PDB entry 7W47 | X-ray diffraction, 3.00 A resolution | chains A and B

# Chain A
Molecule: Potassium-transporting ATPase alpha chain 1
From: Sus scrofa
Notes: EC 3.6.3.10
UniProt: P19156 (ATP4A_PIG); residues 0-1033 here correspond to UniProt positions 1-1034 (UniProt number = residue number + 1)
Chain sequence (1034 residues; row label = number of the first residue in the row; numbering starts at 0):
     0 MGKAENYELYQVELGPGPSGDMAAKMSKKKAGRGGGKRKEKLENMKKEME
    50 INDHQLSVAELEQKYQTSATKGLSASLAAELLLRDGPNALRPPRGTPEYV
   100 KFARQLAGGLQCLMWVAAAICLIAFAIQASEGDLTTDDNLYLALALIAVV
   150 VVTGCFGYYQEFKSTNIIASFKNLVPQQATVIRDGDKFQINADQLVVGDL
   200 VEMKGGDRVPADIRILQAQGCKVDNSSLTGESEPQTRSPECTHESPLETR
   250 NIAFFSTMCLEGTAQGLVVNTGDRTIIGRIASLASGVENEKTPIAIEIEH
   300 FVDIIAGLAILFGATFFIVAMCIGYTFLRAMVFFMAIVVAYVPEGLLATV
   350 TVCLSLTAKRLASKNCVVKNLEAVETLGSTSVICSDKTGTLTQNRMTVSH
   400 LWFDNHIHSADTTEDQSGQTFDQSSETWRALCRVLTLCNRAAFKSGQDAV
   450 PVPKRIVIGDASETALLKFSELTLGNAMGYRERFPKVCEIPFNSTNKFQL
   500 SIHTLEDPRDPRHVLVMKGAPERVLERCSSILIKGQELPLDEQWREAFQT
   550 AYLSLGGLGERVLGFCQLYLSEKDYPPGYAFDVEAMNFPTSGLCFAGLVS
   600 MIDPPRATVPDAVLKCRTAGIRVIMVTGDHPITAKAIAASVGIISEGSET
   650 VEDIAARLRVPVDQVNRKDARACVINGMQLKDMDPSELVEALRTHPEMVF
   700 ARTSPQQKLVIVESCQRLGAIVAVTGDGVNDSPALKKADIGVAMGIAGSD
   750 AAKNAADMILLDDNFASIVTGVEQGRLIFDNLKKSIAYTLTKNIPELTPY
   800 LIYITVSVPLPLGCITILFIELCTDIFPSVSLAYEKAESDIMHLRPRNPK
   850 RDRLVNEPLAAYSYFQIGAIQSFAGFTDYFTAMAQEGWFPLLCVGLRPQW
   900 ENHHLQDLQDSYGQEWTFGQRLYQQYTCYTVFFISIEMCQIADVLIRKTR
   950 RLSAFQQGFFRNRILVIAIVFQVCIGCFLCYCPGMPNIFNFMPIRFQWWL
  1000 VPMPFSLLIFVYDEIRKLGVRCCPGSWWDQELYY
Disordered / not traced: 0-46
Sequence notes: engineered mutation C220 (Arg221 in P19156), C593 (Ser594 in P19156), S1005 (Gly1006 in P19156)
Modified residues: D385 (aspartate beryllium trifluoride; BFD)
Curated features (UniProtKB/Swiss-Prot):
  - active site: D385 (4-aspartylphosphate intermediate)
  - binding site (K(+)): V338, A339, V341, E343, E795, E820
  - binding site (Mg(2+)): D385, T387, D726, D730
  - modified residue: Y6 (Phosphotyrosine), Y9 (Phosphotyrosine), S26 (Phosphoserine), S461 (Phosphoserine), S599 (Phosphoserine), S838 (Phosphoserine), S952 (Phosphoserine)
Ion coordination: rubidium ion site 1: D183, S408, T419; rubidium ion site 2: A339, V341, E343, E820; Mg2+: D385, T387, D726; rubidium ion site 3: L734, K735, A737, D756
Residues lining bound ligands: Tegoprazan (8BN): I119, C120, A123, Q127, T134, D137, N138, L141, V331, M334, A335, V338, A339, E795, L796, Y799, Y802, L809, L811, G812, C813, Y928

# Chain B
Molecule: Potassium-transporting ATPase subunit beta
From: Sus scrofa
UniProt: P18434 (ATP4B_PIG); residues 1-290 here = UniProt positions 1-290
Chain sequence (290 residues; numbered 1 to 290; the number before each row is that of its first residue):
     1 MAALQEKKSCSQRMEEFQRYCWNPDTGQMLGRTLSRWVWISLYYVAFYVV
    51 MSGIFALCIYVLMRTIDPYTPDYQDQLKSPGVTLRPDVYGEKGLDISYNV
   101 SDSTTWAGLAHTLHRFLAGYSPAAQEGSINCTSEKYFFQESFLAPNHTKF
   151 SCKFTADMLQNCSGRPDPTFGFAEGKPCFIIKMNRIVKFLPGNSTAPRVD
   201 CAFLDQPRDGPPLQVEYFPANGTYSLHYFPYYGKKAQPHYSNPLVAAKLL
   251 NVPRNRDVVIVCKILAEHVSFDNPHDPYEGKVEFKLKIQK
Disordered / not traced: 1-30
Disulfide bonds: C131-C152, C162-C178, C201-C262
Covalently attached groups: N-acetylglucosamine (NAG) linked to N99, N130, N161

# How chain A and chain B interact
Contacting residue pairs (73):
  A860(A) with Y44(B)
  Y861(A) with Y44(B)
  F864(A) with F47(B); Y48(B), hydrogen bond (backbone-side chain)
  Q865(A) with Y43(B); Y44(B), hydrogen bond; F47(B)
  A868(A) with Y48(B), hydrophobic
  I869(A) with F47(B), hydrophobic
  F872(A) with M51(B), hydrophobic; S52(B); F55(B), hydrophobic
  F875(A) with F55(B), hydrophobic
  T876(A) with F55(B)
  F879(A) with F55(B), hydrophobic; L62(B)
  T880(A) with L62(B)
  Q884(A) with D72(B); Y73(B), hydrogen bond (backbone-backbone)
  E885(A) with Y73(B); Q74(B), hydrogen bond (side chain-backbone); D75(B), hydrogen bond (side chain-backbone)
  H903(A) with Y89(B), hydrogen bond (backbone-side chain)
  Q905(A) with T83(B); N184(B), hydrogen bond (backbone-side chain); Y278(B)
  D906(A) with T83(B); R85(B), salt bridge; K182(B), salt bridge; N184(B)
  Q908(A) with R185(B)
  Y911(A) with I66(B); D67(B), hydrogen bond (side chain-backbone); P68(B); T70(B); P71(B), hydrophobic; G233(B); K234(B), hydrogen bond (backbone-backbone)
  G912(A) with R185(B), hydrogen bond (backbone-side chain); Y231(B); K234(B)
  Q913(A) with P71(B); Q74(B); L77(B); R185(B); I186(B); V187(B), hydrogen bond (side chain-backbone)
  E914(A) with K182(B), salt bridge; M183(B); N184(B), hydrogen bond (backbone-side chain); R185(B), hydrogen bond (side chain-backbone); N242(B), hydrogen bond
  W915(A) with Q76(B); L77(B)
  T916(A) with G81(B); N184(B); D276(B), hydrogen bond
  Q919(A) with Q76(B); L77(B); S79(B), hydrogen bond (side chain-backbone); D276(B)
  Y922(A) with Q76(B); H275(B)
  Q923(A) with Q76(B)
  N986(A) with H275(B), hydrogen bond
  R994(A) with Y73(B)
  Q996(A) with Y73(B), hydrogen bond
  Y1011(A) with Y43(B), hydrogen bond
  W1026(A) with R36(B); W39(B), hydrophobic
  E1030(A) with R32(B); R36(B), salt bridge
  L1031(A) with Y43(B), hydrophobic
Also at the interface, not in a pair above, chain A (44 interface residues in all): A883, F888, P889, S910, G918, T926, M991, W997, F1004, L1007, S1025
Also at the interface, not in a pair above, chain B (46 interface residues in all): I40, I54, C58, I59, D87, E279

# In short
44 residues of chain A and 46 residues of chain B are in contact, with 19 hydrogen bonds and 4 salt bridges.
Polar contacts include D906(A)-R85(B), D906(A)-K182(B) and E914(A)-K182(B). Bound to chain A: Tegoprazan.
Covalently linked N-acetylglucosamine: at N99(B), N130(B) and N161(B).
Chain A is Potassium-transporting ATPase alpha chain 1 and chain B is Potassium-transporting ATPase subunit
beta, both from Sus scrofa; the structure, Crystal structure of the gastric proton pump complexed with
tegoprazan, was determined by X-ray diffraction, deposited together with 7W4A, 7W48 and 7W49.
